7YFR - chains C and D of the 4 polymer chains in the assembly; structure by electron microscopy, 5.10 A resolution (low resolution: residue-level contacts below are approximate; hydrogen-bond / salt-bridge calls are withheld).

== Chain C ==
Molecule: Glutamate receptor ionotropic, NMDA 1
Organism: Homo sapiens
UniProtKB: Q05586 (NMDZ1_HUMAN); residue numbers follow UniProt; this construct covers 1-847
Chain sequence (847 residues; numbered 1 to 847; the number before each row is that of its first residue):
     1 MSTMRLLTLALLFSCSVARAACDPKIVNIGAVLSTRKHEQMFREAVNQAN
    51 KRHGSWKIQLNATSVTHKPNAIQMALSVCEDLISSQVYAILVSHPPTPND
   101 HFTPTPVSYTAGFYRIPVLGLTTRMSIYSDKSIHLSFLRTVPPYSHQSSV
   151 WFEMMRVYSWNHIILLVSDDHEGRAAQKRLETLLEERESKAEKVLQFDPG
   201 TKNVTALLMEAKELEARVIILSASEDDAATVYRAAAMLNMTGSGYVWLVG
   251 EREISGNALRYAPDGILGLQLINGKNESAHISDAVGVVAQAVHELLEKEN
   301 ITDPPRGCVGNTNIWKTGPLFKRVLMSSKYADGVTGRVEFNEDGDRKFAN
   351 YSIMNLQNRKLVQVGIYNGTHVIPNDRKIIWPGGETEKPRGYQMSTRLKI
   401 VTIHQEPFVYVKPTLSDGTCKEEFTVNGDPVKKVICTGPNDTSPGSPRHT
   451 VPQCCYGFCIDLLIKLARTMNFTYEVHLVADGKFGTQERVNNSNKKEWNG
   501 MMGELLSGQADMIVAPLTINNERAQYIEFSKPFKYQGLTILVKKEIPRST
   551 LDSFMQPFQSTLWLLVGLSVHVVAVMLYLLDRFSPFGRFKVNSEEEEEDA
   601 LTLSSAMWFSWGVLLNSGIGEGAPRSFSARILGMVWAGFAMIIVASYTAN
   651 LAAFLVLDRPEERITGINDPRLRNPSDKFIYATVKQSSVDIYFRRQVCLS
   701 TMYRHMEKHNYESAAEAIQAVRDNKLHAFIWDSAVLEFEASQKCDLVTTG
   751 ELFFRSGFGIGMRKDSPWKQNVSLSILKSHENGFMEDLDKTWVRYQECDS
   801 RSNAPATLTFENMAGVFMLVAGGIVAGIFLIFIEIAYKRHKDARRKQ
Disordered / not traced: 1-28, 34-36, 53-56, 89, 98-100, 201-202, 297-299, 441-446, 564-600, 613-626, 658-663, 799-847
Cystine bridges: Cys744-Cys798
Glycans and other covalent adducts: N-acetylglucosamine (NAG) linked to Asn61, Asn203, Asn440, Asn471, Asn771
Construct notes: engineered mutation Cys698 (Glu in Q05586)
Small-molecule neighbours: glycine (GLY): Phe484, Pro516, Leu517, Thr518, Arg523, Ser688, Trp731, Asp732
Curated features (UniProtKB/Swiss-Prot):
  - region: Leu603 to Pro624 (Pore-forming)
  - binding site (glycine): Pro516, Thr518, Arg523, Ser688, Asp732
  - glycosylation (N-linked (GlcNAc...) asparagine): Asn61, Asn203, Asn239, Asn276, Asn300, Asn350, Asn368, Asn440, Asn471, Asn491, Asn674, Asn771

== Chain D ==
Molecule: Glutamate receptor ionotropic, NMDA 2D
Organism: Homo sapiens
UniProtKB: O15399 (NMDE4_HUMAN); numbering as in UniProt (aligned over 1-879)
Chain sequence (891 residues; each row starts with the number of its first residue):
     1 MRGAGGPRGPRGPAKMLLLLALACASPFPEEAPGPGGAGGPGGGLGGARP
    51 LNVALVFSGPAYAAEAARLGPAVAAAVRSPGLDVRPVALVLNGSDPRSLV
   101 LQLCDLLSGLRVHGVVFEDDSRAPAVAPILDFLSAQTSLPIVAVHGGAAL
   151 VLTPKEKGSTFLQLGSSTEQQLQVIFEVLEEYDWTSFVAVTTRAPGHRAF
   201 LSYIEVLTDGSLVGWEHRGALTLDPGAGEAVLSAQLRSVSAQIRLLFCAR
   251 EEAEPVFRAAEEAGLTGSGYVWFMVGPQLAGGGGSGAPGEPPLLPGGAPL
   301 PAGLFAVRSAGWRDDLARRVAAGVAVVARGAQALLRDYGFLPELGHDCRA
   351 QNRTHRGESLHRYFMNITWDNRDYSFNEDGFLVNPSLVVISLTRDRTWEV
   401 VGSWEQQTLRLKYPLWSRYGRFLQPVDDTQHLTVATLEERPFVIVEPADP
   451 ISGTCIRDSVPCRSQLNRTHSPPPDAPRPEKRCCKGFCIDILKRLAHTIG
   501 FSYDLYLVTNGKHGKKIDGVWNGMIGEVFYQRADMAIGSLTINEERSEIV
   551 DFSVPFVETGISVMVARSNGTVSPSAFLEPYSPAVWVMMFVMCLTVVAVT
   601 VFIFEYLSPVGYNRSLATGKRPGGSTFTIGKSIWLLWALVFNNSVPVENP
   651 RGTTSKIMVLVFAFFAVIFLASYTANLAAFMIQEEYVDTVSGLSDRKFQR
   701 PQEQYPPLKFGTVPNGSTEKNIRSNYPDMHSYMVRYNQPRVEEALTQLKA
   751 GKLDAFIYDAAVLNYMARKDEGCKLVTIGSGKVFATTGYGIALHKGSRWK
   801 RPIDLALLQFLGDDEIEMLERLWLSGICHNDKIEVMSSKLDIDNMAGVFY
   851 MLLVAMGLSLLVFAWEHLVYWRLRHCLGPAASAWSHPQFEK
Disordered / not traced: 1-50, 78-82, 94, 212, 224-227, 280-298, 313-314, 351-358, 365, 422-428, 466-478, 569-660, 832-835, 851-891
Glycans and other covalent adducts: N-acetylglucosamine (NAG) linked to Asn715
Construct notes: conflict Phe662 (Trp in O15399); expression tag (880-891)
Small-molecule neighbours: glutamic acid (GLU): His513, Ser539, Leu540, Thr541, Arg546, Gly716, Ser717, Thr718, Tyr758, Asp759, Tyr789
Curated features (UniProtKB/Swiss-Prot):
  - region: Lys631 to Pro650 (Pore-forming)
  - binding site (L-glutamate): Ser539, Thr541, Arg546, Ser717, Thr718, Asp759
  - site: Asn642 (Functional determinant of NMDA receptors)
  - glycosylation (N-linked (GlcNAc...) asparagine): Asn92, Asn352, Asn366, Asn384, Asn467, Asn569

== Interface between chain C and chain D ==
Residue-residue contacts (32; chain C residue first):
  Asn70(C) - Arg349(D)
  Ala71(C) - Phe132(D)
  Ile72(C) - Gln136(D)
  Leu76(C) - Arg97(D)
  Cys79(C) - Arg97(D)
  Pro106(C) - Phe132(D)
  Tyr109(C) - Pro128(D)
  Tyr109(C) - Ile129(D)
  Tyr109(C) - Phe132(D)
  Tyr109(C) - Glu156(D)
  Phe113(C) - Pro96(D)
  Arg115(C) - Pro124(D)
  Asp130(C) - Pro154(D)
  Lys131(C) - Pro195(D)
  Ser132(C) - Thr153(D)
  Ser132(C) - Pro154(D)
  Val309(C) - Asp95(D)
  Val309(C) - Arg97(D)
  Gly310(C) - Asp95(D)
  Thr312(C) - Asp95(D)
  Asn494(C) - Asp209(D)
  Asn494(C) - Gly210(D)
  Pro557(C) - Ser838(D)
  Thr561(C) - Ile842(D)
  Ala645(C) - Thr674(D)
  Ala649(C) - Leu677(D)
  Ala649(C) - Ala678(D)
  Asn650(C) - Asp841(D)
  Leu657(C) - Glu685(D)
  Leu657(C) - Met836(D)
  Pro670(C) - Gly826(D)
  Arg704(C) - Ile456(D)
Also at the interface, not in a pair above, chain C (31 interface residues in all): Glu80, Thr110, Ile133, Glu342, Val697, Cys698, Ser700
Also at the interface, not in a pair above, chain D (34 interface residues in all): Ser98, Val100, Leu101, Ala125, Arg193, Cys348, Asp458, Leu822, Ile827

== Summary ==
31 residues of chain C and 34 residues of chain D are in contact. Ligands of chain C: glycine. Bound to chain
D: glutamic acid. Covalently linked N-acetylglucosamine: at Asn61(C), Asn203(C), Asn440(C), Asn471(C) and
Asn771(C). N-acetylglucosamine is covalently linked to Asn715(D).
Chain C is Glutamate receptor ionotropic, NMDA 1 and chain D is Glutamate receptor ionotropic, NMDA 2D, both
from Homo sapiens; the structure, Structure of GluN1a E698C-GluN2D NMDA receptor in cystines non-crosslinked
state, was determined by electron microscopy (same publication as 7YFF, 7YFG, 7YFH, 7YFI, 7YFL, 7YFM, 7YFO and
8HDK).
